Entry 6AGB (electron microscopy, 3.48 A resolution); this record covers chains A and I of the 11 polymer chains in the assembly.

[Chain A]
Molecule: Ribonuclease P RNA
Source organism: Saccharomyces cerevisiae (strain ATCC 204508 / S288c)
Sequence (369 nucleotides; row label = number of the first residue in the row):
     1 GUGGAACAGU GGUAAUUCCU ACGAUUAAGA AACCUGUUUA CAGAAGGAUC CCCACCUAUG
    61 GGCGGGUUAU CAGAUAUUAU CAGGUGGGAA AUUCGGUGGA ACACAGUGGA GCCUUGUCCU
   121 CCGGGUUAAU GUCGCUUUUG GCAUUGGCCC CUGCUCCUGA GAGAAGAAAU AUACUGGGGA
   181 ACCAGUCUUU ACCGACCGUU GUUAUCAGAA AUUCACGGAG UUCGGCCUAG GUCGGACUCC
   241 GAUGGGAACG GCAACGGUUG UUCCGUUUGA CUUGUCGCCC GCUACGGCGU GAGCGUCAAG
   301 GUCUGUUGAG UGCAAUCGUA GGACGUCAUU AGUGGCGAAC CCGAUACCGA UUACUGCUGC
   361 UGUUCCAGC

[Chain I]
Name: Ribonuclease P/MRP protein subunit RPP1
Source organism: Saccharomyces cerevisiae (strain ATCC 204508 / S288c)
Notes: EC 3.1.26.5
UniProtKB: P38786 (RPP1_YEAST); residue numbers follow UniProt; this construct covers 1-293
Sequence (293 residues; each row starts with the number of its first residue):
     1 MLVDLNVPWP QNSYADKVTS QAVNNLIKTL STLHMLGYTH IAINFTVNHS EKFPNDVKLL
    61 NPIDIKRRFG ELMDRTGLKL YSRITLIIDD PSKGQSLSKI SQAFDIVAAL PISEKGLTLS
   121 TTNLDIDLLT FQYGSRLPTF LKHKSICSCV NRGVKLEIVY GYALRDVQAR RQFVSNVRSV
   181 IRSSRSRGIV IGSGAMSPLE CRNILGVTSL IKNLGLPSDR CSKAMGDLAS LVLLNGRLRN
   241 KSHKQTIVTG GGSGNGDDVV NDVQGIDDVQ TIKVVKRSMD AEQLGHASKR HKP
Not modelled in the structure: 243-293

[How chain A and chain I interact]
Pairs across the interface - 14 pairs, chain A then chain I:
  A21(A) - Asp219(I)  base contact
  C22(A) - Asp219(I)  base contact
  C22(A) - Lys223(I)  sugar contact
  G23(A) - Ser222(I)  sugar contact
  A24(A) - Met1(I)  hydrogen bond to the phosphate
  A24(A) - Leu2(I)  sugar contact
  A24(A) - Ile204(I)  base contact
  U25(A) - Met1(I)  hydrogen bond to the phosphate
  A27(A) - Met35(I)  hydrogen bond to the base
  G318(A) - Ser218(I)  hydrogen bond to the base
  G318(A) - Asp219(I)  base contact
  U319(A) - Pro217(I)  sugar contact
  U319(A) - Asp219(I)  base contact
  A320(A) - Arg220(I)  hydrogen bond to the sugar
Interface residues without a listed pair, chain I (12 interface residues in all): Asn203, Lys212

[Summary]
9 residues of chain A face 12 of chain I across their interface; the contacts include 5 hydrogen bonds. Among
the polar pairs are A27(A)-Met35(I), G318(A)-Ser218(I) and A320(A)-Arg220(I).
Chain A is Ribonuclease P RNA and chain I is Ribonuclease P/MRP protein subunit RPP1, both from Saccharomyces
cerevisiae (strain ATCC 204508 / S288c); the structure, Cryo-EM structure of yeast Ribonuclease P, was
determined by electron microscopy together with 6AH3 from the same study.
